Entry 7DBA (X-ray diffraction, 2.46 A resolution); this record covers chains C and D of the 6 polymer chains in the assembly.

Chain C:
Molecule: Tubulin alpha-1B chain
Source organism: Sus scrofa
Reference sequence: Q2XVP4 (TBA1B_PIG); numbering as in UniProt (aligned over 1-451)
Sequence (451 residues; numbered 1 to 451; the number before each row is that of its first residue):
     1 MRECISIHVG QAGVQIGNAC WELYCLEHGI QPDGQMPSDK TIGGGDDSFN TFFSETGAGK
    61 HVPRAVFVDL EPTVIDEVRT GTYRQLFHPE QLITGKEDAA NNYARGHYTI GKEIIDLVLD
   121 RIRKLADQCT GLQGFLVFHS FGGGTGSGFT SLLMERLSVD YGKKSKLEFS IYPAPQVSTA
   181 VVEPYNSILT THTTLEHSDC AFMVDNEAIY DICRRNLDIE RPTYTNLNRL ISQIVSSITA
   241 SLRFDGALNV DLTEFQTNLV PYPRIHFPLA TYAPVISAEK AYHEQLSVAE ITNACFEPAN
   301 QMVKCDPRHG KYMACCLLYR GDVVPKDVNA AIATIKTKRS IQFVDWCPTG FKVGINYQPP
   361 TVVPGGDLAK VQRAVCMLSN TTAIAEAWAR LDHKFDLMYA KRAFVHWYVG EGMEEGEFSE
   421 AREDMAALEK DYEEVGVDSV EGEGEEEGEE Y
Unresolved in the structure: 441-451
Swiss-Prot annotation at these positions:
  - motif: Met1 to Cys4 (MREC motif)
  - active site: Glu254
  - binding site (GTP): Gly10, Gln11, Ala12, Gln15, Glu71, Ala99, Ser140, Gly143, Gly144, Thr145, Gly146, Thr179, Glu183, Asn206, Tyr224, Asn228, Leu252
  - binding site (Mg(2+)): Glu71
  - site: Tyr451 (Involved in polymerization)
  - modified residue: Lys40 (N6,N6,N6-trimethyllysine), Ser48 (Phosphoserine), Ser232 (Phosphoserine), Tyr282 (3'-nitrotyrosine), Arg339 (Omega-N-methylarginine), Ser439 (Phosphoserine), Glu443 (5-glutamyl polyglutamate), Glu445 (5-glutamyl polyglutamate), Tyr451 (3'-nitrotyrosine)
  - cross-link (Glycyl lysine isopeptide (Lys-Gly)): Lys326 (interchain with G-Cter in ubiquitin), Lys370 (interchain with G-Cter in ubiquitin)
Metal / ion sites: Ca2+: Asp39, Thr41, Gly44, Glu55
Residues lining bound ligands: GTP (guanosine-5'-triphosphate): Gly10, Gln11, Ala12, Gln15, Ile16, Asp69, Asp98, Ala99, Ala100, Asn101, Ser140, Gly142, Gly143, Gly144, Thr145, Gly146, Ile171, Pro173, Val177, Ser178, Thr179, Glu183, Asn206, Tyr224, Leu227, Asn228, Ile231

Chain D:
Molecule: Tubulin beta chain
Source organism: Sus scrofa
Reference sequence: A0A287AGU7 (A0A287AGU7_PIG); the author numbering skips numbers that UniProt does not, so the offset changes along the chain: 1-358 = UniProt 1-358; 367-453 = UniProt 359-445
Sequence (445 residues; each row starts with the number of its first residue; note: 8 numbers in that range are skipped by the numbering (no residue carries them; nothing is unmodelled there)):
     1 MREIVHIQAG QCGNQIGAKF WEVISDEHGI DPTGSYHGDS DLQLERINVY YNEATGNKYV
    61 PRAILVDLEP GTMDSVRSGP FGQIFRPDNF VFGQSGAGNN WAKGHYTEGA ELVDSVLDVV
   121 RKESESCDCL QGFQLTHSLG GGTGSGMGTL LISKIREEYP DRIMNTFSVM PSPKVSDTVV
   181 EPYNATLSVH QLVENTDETY CIDNEALYDI CFRTLKLTTP TYGDLNHLVS ATMSGVTTCL
   241 RFPGQLNADL RKLAVNMVPF PRLHFFMPGF APLTSRGSQQ YRALTVPELT QQMFDSKNMM
   301 AACDPRHGRY LTVAAIFRGR MSMKEVDEQM LNVQNKNSSY FVEWIPNNVK TAVCDIPP
   367 RGLKMSATFI GNSTAIQELF KRISEQFTAM FRRKAFLHWY TGEGMDEMEF TEAESNMNDL
   427 VSEYQQYQDA TADEQGEFEE EEGEDEA
Unresolved in the structure: 1, 274-283, 440-453
Residues lining bound ligands: GDP (guanosine-5'-diphosphate): Ala9, Gly10, Gln11, Cys12, Gln15, Ile16, Asp67, Ala97, Asn99, Ser138, Gly140, Gly141, Gly142, Thr143, Gly144, Val169, Pro171, Val175, Ser176, Glu181, Asn204, Leu207, Tyr222, Leu225, Asn226

Chain C / chain D interface:
Pairs across the interface (55):
  Gln11(C) with Gln245(D), hydrogen bond
  Lys96(C) with Asp128(D), salt bridge
  Glu97(C) with Cys129(D); Arg162(D), salt bridge
  Asp98(C) with Asp249(D); Lys252(D), salt bridge
  Ala100(C) with Arg251(D); Lys252(D); Val255(D)
  Asn101(C) with Lys252(D)
  Arg105(C) with Arg251(D)
  Pro175(C) with Asn347(D)
  Ser178(C) with Lys350(D), hydrogen bond
  Thr179(C) with Leu246(D); Asn256(D), hydrogen bond (backbone-side chain)
  Ala180(C) with Asn256(D); Lys350(D)
  Val181(C) with Asn256(D), hydrogen bond (backbone-side chain); Ile345(D), hydrophobic; Pro346(D)
  Tyr210(C) with Asp327(D)
  Glu220(C) with Lys324(D), salt bridge
  Arg221(C) with Met323(D), hydrogen bond; Lys324(D); Asp327(D), salt bridge
  Tyr224(C) with Gln245(D)
  Lys394(C) with Pro346(D); Asn347(D), hydrogen bond
  Leu397(C) with Trp344(D); Pro346(D), hydrophobic; Ala438(D), hydrophobic
  Met398(C) with Trp344(D), hydrogen bond (backbone-backbone); Ile345(D), hydrophobic; Pro346(D)
  Lys401(C) with Phe260(D); Trp344(D); Ala436(D); Thr437(D), hydrogen bond (side chain-backbone); Ala438(D)
  Arg402(C) with Phe260(D)
  Ala403(C) with Pro259(D); Phe260(D), hydrophobic
  Phe404(C) with Val255(D); Asn256(D); Val258(D); Pro259(D), hydrogen bond (backbone-backbone); Thr312(D); Ile345(D), hydrophobic
  His406(C) with Val258(D); Pro259(D), hydrogen bond (side chain-backbone); Phe260(D); Pro261(D)
  Trp407(C) with Ala254(D); Val255(D); Val258(D), hydrogen bond (side chain-backbone)
Other interface residues (no listed pair), chain C (27 interface residues in all): Val182, Glu411
Other interface residues (no listed pair), chain D (29 interface residues in all): Glu343, Asn348

Overview:
The interface between chain C and chain D involves 27 residues on one side and 29 on the other, with 11
hydrogen bonds and 5 salt bridges. Polar contacts include Lys96(C)-Asp128(D), Glu97(C)-Arg162(D) and
Asp98(C)-Lys252(D). Chain C binds GTP. Ligands of chain D: GDP.
Here chain C is Tubulin alpha-1B chain and chain D is Tubulin beta chain, both from Sus scrofa. Entry 7DBA
(RYX in complex with tubulin) was determined by X-ray diffraction.
